5NJR - chain A; structure by X-ray diffraction, 1.70 A resolution.

Chain A:
Molecule: Lysozyme C
Source organism: Gallus gallus
Notes: EC 3.2.1.17
UniProtKB: P00698 (LYSC_CHICK); residues 1-129 here correspond to UniProt positions 19-147 (UniProt number = residue number + 18)
Chain sequence (129 residues; each row starts with the number of its first residue):
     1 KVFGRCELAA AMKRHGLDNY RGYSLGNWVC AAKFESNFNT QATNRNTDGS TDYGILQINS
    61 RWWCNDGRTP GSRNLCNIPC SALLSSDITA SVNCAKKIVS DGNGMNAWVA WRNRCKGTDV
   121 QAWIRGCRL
Disulfide bonds: Cys6-Cys127, Cys30-Cys115, Cys64-Cys80, Cys76-Cys94
Metal / ion sites: Na+: Ser60, Cys64, Ser72, Arg73
UniProt features mapped onto this chain:
  - active site: Glu35, Asp52
  - binding site (substrate): Asp101
Reported in the primary citation:
  - binding site for N-acetylglucosamine: Asp52, Gln57, Ile98, Asp101, Asn103, Ala107, Val109
  - catalytic residues: Glu35, Asp52 (citing earlier work)

Overview:
Ser60, Cys64, Ser72 and Arg73 form the Na+ site. Curated annotation (UniProt) lists active-site residues Glu35
and Asp52 and substrate-binding residue Asp101. The paper reports catalytic residues Glu35 and Asp52; a
binding site for N-acetylglucosamine at Asp52, Gln57 and Ile98 among others.
Chain A is Lysozyme C (Gallus gallus); the structure, Mix-and-diffuse serial synchrotron crystallography:
structure of N,N',N''-Triacetylchitotriose bound to Lysozyme with 50s time-delay, phased with 4ET8, was
determined by X-ray diffraction, deposited together with 5NJP, 5NJQ and 5NJS.
